PDB entry 7S3I | electron microscopy, 2.51 A resolution | chains A and R of the 5 polymer chains in the assembly

[Chain A]
Name: Guanine nucleotide-binding protein G(s) subunit alpha isoforms short
Source organism: Homo sapiens
UniProtKB: P63092 (GNAS2_HUMAN); numbering as in UniProt (aligned over 1-394)
Amino-acid sequence (394 residues; row label = number of the first residue in the row):
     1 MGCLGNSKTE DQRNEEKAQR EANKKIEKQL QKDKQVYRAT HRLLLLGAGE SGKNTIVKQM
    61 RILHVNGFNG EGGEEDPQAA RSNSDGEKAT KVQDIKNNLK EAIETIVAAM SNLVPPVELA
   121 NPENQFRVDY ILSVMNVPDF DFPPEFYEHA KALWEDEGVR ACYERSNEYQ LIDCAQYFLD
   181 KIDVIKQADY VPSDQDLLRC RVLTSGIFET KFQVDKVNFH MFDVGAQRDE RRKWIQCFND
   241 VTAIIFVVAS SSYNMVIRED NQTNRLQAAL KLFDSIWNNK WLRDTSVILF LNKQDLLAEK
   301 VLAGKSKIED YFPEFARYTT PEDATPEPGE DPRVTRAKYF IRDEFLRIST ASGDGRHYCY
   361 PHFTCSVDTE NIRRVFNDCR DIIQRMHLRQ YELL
Disordered / not traced: 1-8, 59-204, 256-262
Sequence notes: conflict Asn54 (Ser in P63092), Ala226 (Gly in P63092), Ala268 (Glu in P63092), Lys271 (Asn in P63092), Asp274 (Lys in P63092), Lys280 (Arg in P63092), Asp284 (Thr in P63092), Thr285 (Ile in P63092); engineered mutation Ser366 (Ala in P63092)

[Chain R]
Name: Glucagon-like peptide 1 receptor
Source organism: Homo sapiens
UniProtKB: P43220 (GLP1R_HUMAN); numbering as in UniProt (aligned over 24-463)
Amino-acid sequence (491 residues; each row starts with the number of its first residue; numbers below 1 keep their minus sign (Met-8 is residue -8)):
    -8 MKTIIALSYI FCLVFADYKD DDDLEVLFQG PARPQGATVS LWETVQKWRE YRRQCQRSLT
    52 EDPPPATDLF CNRTFDEYAC WPDGEPGSFV NVSCPWYLPW ASSVPQGHVY RFCTAEGLWL
   112 QKDNSSLPWR DLSECEESKR GERSSPEEQL LFLYIIYTVG YALSFSALVI ASAILLGFRH
   172 LHCTRNYIHL NLFASFILRA LSVFIKDAAL KWMYSTAAQQ HQWDGLLSYQ DSLSCRLVFL
   232 LMQYCVAANY YWLLVEGVYL YTLLAFSVFS EQWIFRLYVS IGWGVPLLFV VPWGIVKYLY
   292 EDEGCWTRNS NMNYWLIIRL PILFAIGVNF LIFVRVICIV VSKLKANLMC KTDIKCRLAK
   352 STLTLIPLLG THEVIFAFVM DEHARGTLRF IKLFTELSFT SFQGLMVAIL YCFVNNEVQL
   412 EFRKSWERWR LEHLHIQRDS SMKPLKCPTS SLSSGATAGS SMYTATCQAS CSPAGLEVLF
   472 QGPHHHHHHH H
Disordered / not traced: -8 to 137, 205-221, 339-342, 423-482
Disulfides: Cys226-Cys296
Sequence notes: expression tag (-8 to 23, 464-482); conflict Phe260 (Leu in P43220)
What the authors report for this chain:
  - conformationally variable residues (side-chain flip): Tyr152, Arg310

[How chain A and chain R interact]
Pairs across the interface - 28 pairs, chain A then chain R:
  Gln35(A) - Ser261(R)
  Asp381(A) - Lys334(R)  salt bridge
  Gln384(A) - Leu255(R)  hydrogen bond (side chain-backbone)
  Gln384(A) - Lys334(R)  hydrogen bond
  Arg385(A) - Lys334(R)  hydrogen bond (side chain-backbone)
  Arg385(A) - Ala337(R)
  Arg385(A) - Asn338(R)  hydrogen bond
  His387(A) - Leu254(R)
  Leu388(A) - Leu255(R)  hydrophobic
  Leu388(A) - Val331(R)  hydrophobic
  Leu388(A) - Lys334(R)
  Gln390(A) - Arg176(R)  hydrogen bond (backbone-side chain)
  Tyr391(A) - Arg176(R)
  Tyr391(A) - His180(R)
  Tyr391(A) - Tyr250(R)
  Tyr391(A) - Leu251(R)  hydrophobic
  Glu392(A) - Arg348(R)  hydrogen bond (backbone-side chain)
  Glu392(A) - Leu401(R)
  Glu392(A) - Val405(R)
  Glu392(A) - Asn406(R)
  Glu392(A) - Asn407(R)  hydrogen bond (side chain-backbone)
  Leu393(A) - Val327(R)  hydrophobic
  Leu393(A) - Arg348(R)  hydrogen bond (backbone-side chain)
  Leu393(A) - Ser352(R)
  Leu393(A) - Thr355(R)
  Leu394(A) - Lys334(R)
  Leu394(A) - Leu335(R)  hydrophobic
  Leu394(A) - Arg348(R)  hydrogen bond (backbone-side chain)
Other interface residues (no listed pair), chain A (13 interface residues in all): Val217, Tyr358
Other interface residues (no listed pair), chain R (25 interface residues in all): Ser258, Ile330, Leu356, Leu359, Tyr402

[Overview]
The interface between chain A and chain R involves 13 residues on one side and 25 on the other, with 9
hydrogen bonds and 1 salt bridge. Polar pairs include Asp381(A)-Lys334(R), Gln384(A)-Leu255(R) and
Gln384(A)-Lys334(R). The paper reports conformational variability at Tyr152(R) and Arg310(R).
Chain A is Guanine nucleotide-binding protein G(s) subunit alpha isoforms short and chain R is Glucagon-like
peptide 1 receptor, both from Homo sapiens; the structure, Ex4-D-Ala bound to the glucagon-like peptide-1
receptor/g protein complex (conformer 2), was determined by electron microscopy, deposited together with 7S1M.
